1GIA - chain A; structure by X-ray diffraction, 2.00 A resolution.

== Chain A ==
Molecule: G protein gi alpha 1
Source organism: Rattus norvegicus
UniProtKB: P10824 (GNAI1_RAT); residues 2-354 here correspond to UniProt positions 1-353 (UniProt number = residue number - 1)
Chain sequence (353 residues; numbered 2 to 354; the number before each row is that of its first residue):
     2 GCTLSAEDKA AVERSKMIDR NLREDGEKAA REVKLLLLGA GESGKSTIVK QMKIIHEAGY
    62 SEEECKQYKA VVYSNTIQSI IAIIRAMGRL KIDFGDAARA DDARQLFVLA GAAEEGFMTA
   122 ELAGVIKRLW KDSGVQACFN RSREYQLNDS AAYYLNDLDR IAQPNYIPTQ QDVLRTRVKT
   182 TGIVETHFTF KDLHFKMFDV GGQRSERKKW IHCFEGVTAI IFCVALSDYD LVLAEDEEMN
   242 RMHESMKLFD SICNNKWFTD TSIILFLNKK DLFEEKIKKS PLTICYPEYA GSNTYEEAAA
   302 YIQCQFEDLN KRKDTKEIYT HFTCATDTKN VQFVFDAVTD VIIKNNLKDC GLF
Not modelled in the structure: 2-33, 344-354
Metal / ion sites: Mg2+: S47, T181 (together with GTP-gamma-S)
Small-molecule neighbours: GTP-gamma-S (GSP; 5'-guanosine-diphosphate-monothiophosphate): A41, G42, E43, S44, G45, K46, S47, T48, D150, S151, L175, R176, T177, R178, V179, K180, T181, V201, G202, G203, Q204, N269, K270, D272, L273, T324, C325, A326, T327
Swiss-Prot annotation at these positions:
  - binding site (Mg(2+)): T182

== Summary ==
Chain A binds GTP-gamma-S. S47 and T181 form the Mg2+ site. Curated annotation (UniProt) lists Mg2+-binding
residue T182.
Chain A is G protein gi alpha 1 (Rattus norvegicus); the structure, Structure of active conformations of GIA1
and the mechanism of GTP hydrolysis, was determined by X-ray diffraction (same publication as 1GFI and 1GIL).
